Entry 5AB4 (X-ray diffraction, 1.75 A resolution); this record covers chains A and B.

== Chain A (and B) ==
Name: SCP2-thiolase like protein
Organism: Trypanosoma brucei brucei
Notes: chain B of this document is another copy of the same molecule, construct and numbering; everything in this record applies to it too
UniProtKB: C9ZUV7 (C9ZUV7_TRYB9); numbering as in UniProt (aligned over 1-409)
Sequence (425 residues; numbered -15 to 409; the number before each row is that of its first residue; numbers below 1 keep their minus sign (His-15 is residue -15)):
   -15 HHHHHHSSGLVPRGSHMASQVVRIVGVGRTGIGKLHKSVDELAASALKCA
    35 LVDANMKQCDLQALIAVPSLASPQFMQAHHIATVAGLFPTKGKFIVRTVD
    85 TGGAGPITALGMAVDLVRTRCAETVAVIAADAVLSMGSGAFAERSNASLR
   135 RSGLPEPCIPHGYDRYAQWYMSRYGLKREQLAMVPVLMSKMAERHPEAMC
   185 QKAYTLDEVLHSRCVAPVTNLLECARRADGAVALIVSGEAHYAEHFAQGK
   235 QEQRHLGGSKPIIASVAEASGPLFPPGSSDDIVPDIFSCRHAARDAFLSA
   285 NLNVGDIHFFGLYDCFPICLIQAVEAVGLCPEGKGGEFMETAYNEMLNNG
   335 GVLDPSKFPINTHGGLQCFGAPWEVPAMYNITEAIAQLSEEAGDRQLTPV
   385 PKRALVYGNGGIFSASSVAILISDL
Unresolved in the structure: -15 to 2, 232-238
Sequence notes: expression tag (-15 to 0)
From the paper describing this entry:
  - contacts within the chain: Tyr147-Cys299, Cys299-Cys303 (hydrogen bond), Cys299-Asn393, Cys299-Phe300
  - catalytic residues: Cys299 (proposed by the authors, not directly observed)

== Chain A / chain B interface ==
Pairs across the interface (81):
  Pro57(A) with Arg134(B), hydrogen bond (backbone-side chain)
  Gln58(A) with Ser132(B), hydrogen bond (side chain-backbone); Arg134(B), hydrogen bond
  Phe59(A) with Asp84(B); Gly86(B); Ser132(B); Trp357(B); Glu358(B)
  Met60(A) with Asp84(B), hydrogen bond (backbone-side chain); Thr85(B); Gly86(B); Gly394(B); Gly395(B); Ala399(B), hydrophobic
  His63(A) with Ser254(B); Gly255(B); Leu257(B); Ser398(B), hydrogen bond (side chain-backbone); Ala399(B)
  His64(A) with Arg134(B); Leu257(B)
  Thr67(A) with Pro256(B); Leu257(B), hydrogen bond (side chain-backbone); Phe258(B)
  Val68(A) with Arg135(B)
  Phe72(A) with Gly255(B); Pro256(B), hydrophobic
  Lys77(A) with Asp279(B), salt bridge
  Phe78(A) with Ser254(B), hydrogen bond (backbone-side chain)
  Ile79(A) with Glu252(B); Ser254(B)
  Val80(A) with Thr85(B); Ser254(B), hydrogen bond (backbone-side chain)
  Arg81(A) with Thr92(B); Met96(B); Glu252(B), salt bridge
  Thr82(A) with Thr82(B); Val83(B); Asp84(B), hydrogen bond (backbone-backbone)
  Val83(A) with Thr82(B)
  Asp84(A) with Met60(B), hydrogen bond (side chain-backbone); Thr82(B), hydrogen bond (backbone-backbone)
  Thr85(A) with Met60(B); Val80(B)
  Gly86(A) with Met60(B)
  Met96(A) with Arg81(B)
  Ser132(A) with Gln58(B), hydrogen bond (backbone-side chain); Phe59(B)
  Arg134(A) with Pro57(B), hydrogen bond (side chain-backbone); Gln58(B), hydrogen bond; Phe59(B); His64(B)
  Arg135(A) with Asp24(B), salt bridge; Val68(B)
  Glu252(A) with Lys77(B), hydrogen bond (backbone-side chain); Arg81(B), salt bridge
  Ala253(A) with Lys77(B)
  Ser254(A) with His63(B); Phe78(B), hydrogen bond (backbone-backbone); Ile79(B); Val80(B), hydrogen bond (side chain-backbone)
  Gly255(A) with His63(B); Phe72(B)
  Pro256(A) with Thr67(B); Phe72(B)
  Leu257(A) with Gln58(B); Phe59(B); Met60(B), hydrophobic; His64(B); Thr67(B), hydrogen bond (backbone-side chain)
  Phe258(A) with Thr67(B)
  Asp279(A) with Lys77(B), salt bridge
  Trp357(A) with Phe59(B), hydrophobic
  Glu358(A) with Phe59(B)
  Gly394(A) with Met60(B)
  Gly395(A) with Phe59(B); Met60(B)
  Ser398(A) with Met60(B); His63(B), hydrogen bond (backbone-side chain)
  Ala399(A) with Met60(B), hydrophobic; His63(B)
Also at the interface, not in a pair above, chain A (41 interface residues in all): Asp24, Thr92, Leu100, His275
Also at the interface, not in a pair above, chain B (40 interface residues in all): Ser22, Ala253

== Summary ==
41 residues of chain A and 40 residues of chain B are in contact; the contacts include 19 hydrogen bonds and 5
salt bridges. Among the polar pairs are Lys77(A)-Asp279(B), Arg81(A)-Glu252(B) and Arg135(A)-Asp24(B). The
paper reports the catalytic residue Cys299(A); contacts within the chain involving Cys299(A), Tyr147(A) and
Cys303(A) among others.
Chain A and chain B are both SCP2-thiolase like protein (Trypanosoma brucei brucei); the structure, Crystal
structure of Trypanosoma brucei SCP2-thiolase like protein (TbSLP) form-I, was determined by X-ray
diffraction, deposited together with 5AB6 and 5AB7.
